PDB entry 5DEQ | X-ray diffraction, 1.95 A resolution | chains A and B

# Chain A (and B)
Name: TRANSCRIPTIONAL REGULATOR AraR
Source organism: Bacteroides thetaiotaomicron (strain ATCC 29148 / DSM 2079 / NCTC 10582 / E50 / VPI-5482)
Notes: chain B of this document is another copy of the same molecule, construct and numbering; everything in this record applies to it too
UniProt: Q8AAV8 (Q8AAV8_BACTN); numbering as in UniProt (aligned over 1-225)
Chain sequence (228 residues; row label = number of the first residue in the row; numbers below 1 keep their minus sign (Ser-2 is residue -2)):
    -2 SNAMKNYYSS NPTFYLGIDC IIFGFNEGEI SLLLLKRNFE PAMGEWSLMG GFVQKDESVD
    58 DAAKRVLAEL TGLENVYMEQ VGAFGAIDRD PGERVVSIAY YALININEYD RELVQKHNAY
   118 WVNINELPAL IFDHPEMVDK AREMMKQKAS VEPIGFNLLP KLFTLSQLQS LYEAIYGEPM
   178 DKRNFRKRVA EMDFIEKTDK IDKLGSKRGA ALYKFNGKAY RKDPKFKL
Disordered / not traced: -2 to 0, 201-204, 219-225 (chain B: -2 to 2)
Modified / non-standard residues: Mse1, Mse40, Mse46, Mse75, Mse134, Mse141, Mse142, Mse177, Mse189 (selenomethionine; parent Met)
Construct notes: expression tag (-2 to 0)
Residues lining bound ligands: alpha-L-arabinopyranose (ARA): Ile15, Asp16, Arg34, Phe36, Ser44, Gly47, Gly48, Phe49, Arg86, Asp87, Val92, Ser94, Phe129, His131
From the paper describing this entry:
  - binding site for alpha-L-arabinopyranose: Tyr5, Arg34, Phe36, Gly47, Gly48, Phe49, Arg86, Val92, Phe129, His131
  - specificity-determining residues: Phe129
  - mutagenesis - F49Q: decreased binding to alpha-L-arabinopyranose
  - self-association interface (contacts with another copy of this molecule); pairs are residue here / residue on that copy: Asn8-Gln51 (hydrogen bond), Val92
  - conformationally variable residues (loop rearrangement, order/disorder transition): Arg34, Phe36, Tyr74, Ile103 to Asp107, Gly152 to Leu155, Lys219 to Leu225
  - mutagenesis - F49Q: decreased binding to L-arabinose
  - mutagenesis - R180K: decreased binding to DNA

# Chain A / chain B interface
Pairs across the interface (107):
  Tyr4(A) - Tyr12(B)
  Tyr4(A) - Glu37(B)
  Tyr4(A) - Pro38(B)
  Tyr4(A) - Gly89(B)
  Tyr5(A) - Tyr12(B)
  Tyr5(A) - Arg34(B)  hydrogen bond
  Tyr5(A) - Phe36(B)  hydrophobic
  Tyr5(A) - Glu37(B)
  Tyr5(A) - Pro38(B)
  Tyr5(A) - Phe49(B)  hydrophobic
  Tyr5(A) - Asp87(B)  hydrogen bond
  Tyr5(A) - Gly89(B)
  Tyr5(A) - Glu90(B)
  Tyr5(A) - Val92(B)  hydrophobic
  Ser6(A) - Tyr12(B)
  Asn8(A) - Tyr12(B)
  Asn8(A) - Phe49(B)
  Asn8(A) - Gln51(B)  hydrogen bond
  Pro9(A) - Tyr12(B)
  Pro9(A) - Val50(B)
  Pro9(A) - Gln51(B)
  Pro9(A) - Lys52(B)
  Thr10(A) - Thr10(B)  hydrogen bond
  Thr10(A) - Phe11(B)
  Thr10(A) - Tyr12(B)
  Phe11(A) - Thr10(B)
  Phe11(A) - Phe11(B)  hydrogen bond (backbone-backbone)
  Phe11(A) - Leu13(B)  hydrophobic
  Phe11(A) - Val50(B)
  Phe11(A) - Gln51(B)
  Tyr12(A) - Tyr4(B)
  Tyr12(A) - Tyr5(B)
  Tyr12(A) - Ser6(B)
  Tyr12(A) - Asn8(B)
  Tyr12(A) - Pro9(B)
  Tyr12(A) - Thr10(B)
  Leu13(A) - Phe11(B)  hydrophobic
  Leu13(A) - Leu13(B)  hydrophobic
  Leu13(A) - Val93(B)  hydrophobic
  Arg34(A) - Tyr5(B)  hydrogen bond
  Phe36(A) - Tyr5(B)  hydrophobic
  Glu37(A) - Tyr4(B)
  Glu37(A) - Tyr5(B)
  Pro38(A) - Tyr4(B)
  Pro38(A) - Tyr5(B)
  Phe49(A) - Tyr5(B)  hydrophobic
  Phe49(A) - Asn8(B)
  Val50(A) - Pro9(B)
  Val50(A) - Phe11(B)
  Gln51(A) - Asn8(B)  hydrogen bond
  Gln51(A) - Pro9(B)
  Gln51(A) - Phe11(B)
  Gln51(A) - Arg91(B)
  Lys52(A) - Pro9(B)
  Lys52(A) - Thr10(B)
  Lys52(A) - Phe11(B)
  Lys52(A) - Arg91(B)  hydrogen bond (backbone-side chain)
  Asp53(A) - Ile84(B)
  Glu54(A) - Ile84(B)
  Glu54(A) - Arg91(B)  hydrogen bond (backbone-side chain)
  Ser55(A) - Gly82(B)
  Ser55(A) - Ile84(B)
  Ser55(A) - Arg91(B)
  Val56(A) - Gly82(B)  hydrogen bond (backbone-backbone)
  Val56(A) - Arg91(B)
  Val56(A) - Val93(B)  hydrophobic
  Gln77(A) - Gly79(B)
  Gln77(A) - Ala80(B)  hydrogen bond (side chain-backbone)
  Gly79(A) - Gln77(B)
  Ala80(A) - Gln77(B)  hydrogen bond (backbone-side chain)
  Ala80(A) - Ile95(B)  hydrophobic
  Gly82(A) - Ser55(B)
  Gly82(A) - Val56(B)  hydrogen bond (backbone-backbone)
  Ile84(A) - Asp53(B)
  Ile84(A) - Glu54(B)
  Ile84(A) - Ser55(B)
  Asp87(A) - Tyr5(B)  hydrogen bond
  Gly89(A) - Tyr4(B)
  Glu90(A) - Asn3(B)
  Glu90(A) - Tyr4(B)  hydrogen bond (side chain-backbone)
  Glu90(A) - Tyr5(B)
  Arg91(A) - Gln51(B)
  Arg91(A) - Lys52(B)
  Arg91(A) - Glu54(B)  hydrogen bond (side chain-backbone)
  Arg91(A) - Ser55(B)
  Arg91(A) - Val56(B)
  Val92(A) - Tyr5(B)  hydrophobic
  Val93(A) - Leu13(B)  hydrophobic
  Val93(A) - Val56(B)  hydrophobic
  Ile95(A) - Ala80(B)  hydrophobic
  Glu140(A) - Lys222(B)
  Glu140(A) - Phe223(B)  hydrogen bond (side chain-backbone)
  Lys143(A) - Lys222(B)
  Lys143(A) - Phe223(B)
  Gln144(A) - Gln144(B)
  Gln144(A) - Val148(B)
  Gln144(A) - Phe223(B)
  Ser147(A) - Phe223(B)
  Ser147(A) - Leu225(B)
  Val148(A) - Gln144(B)
  Tyr169(A) - Leu225(B)  hydrophobic
  Tyr173(A) - Phe223(B)
  Tyr173(A) - Leu225(B)
  Glu175(A) - Lys224(B)  salt bridge
  Phe182(A) - Leu225(B)  hydrophobic
  Arg185(A) - Leu225(B)  hydrogen bond (side chain-backbone)
  Mse189(A) - Leu225(B)  hydrophobic
Also at the interface, not in a pair above, chain A (47 interface residues in all): Ala83, Phe129, Mse177
Also at the interface, not in a pair above, chain B (43 interface residues in all): Ala83, Phe129, Pro221

# Overview
47 residues of chain A and 43 residues of chain B are in contact, with 18 hydrogen bonds and 1 salt bridge.
Among the polar pairs are Glu175(A)-Lys224(B), Tyr5(A)-Arg34(B) and Tyr5(A)-Asp87(B). From the paper: a
binding site for alpha-L-arabinopyranose at Tyr5(A), Arg34(A) and Phe36(A) among others; F49Q of chain A
reduces binding to alpha-L-arabinopyranose.
Both chains are TRANSCRIPTIONAL REGULATOR AraR (Bacteroides thetaiotaomicron (strain ATCC 29148 / DSM 2079 /
NCTC 10582 / E50 / VPI-5482)). Entry 5DEQ (Crystal structure of transcriptional factor AraR from Bacteroides
thetaiotaomicron VPI in complex with L-arabinose) was determined by X-ray diffraction, deposited together with
5DDG and 5BS6.
